8UKQ - chains B and J of the 13 polymer chains in the assembly; structure by X-ray diffraction, 3.50 A resolution.

[Chain B]
Molecule: DNA-directed RNA polymerase II subunit RPB2
From: Saccharomyces cerevisiae S288C
Notes: EC 2.7.7.6
UniProt: P08518 (RPB2_YEAST); residues 1-1224 here = UniProt positions 1-1224
Amino-acid sequence (1224 residues; row label = number of the first residue in the row):
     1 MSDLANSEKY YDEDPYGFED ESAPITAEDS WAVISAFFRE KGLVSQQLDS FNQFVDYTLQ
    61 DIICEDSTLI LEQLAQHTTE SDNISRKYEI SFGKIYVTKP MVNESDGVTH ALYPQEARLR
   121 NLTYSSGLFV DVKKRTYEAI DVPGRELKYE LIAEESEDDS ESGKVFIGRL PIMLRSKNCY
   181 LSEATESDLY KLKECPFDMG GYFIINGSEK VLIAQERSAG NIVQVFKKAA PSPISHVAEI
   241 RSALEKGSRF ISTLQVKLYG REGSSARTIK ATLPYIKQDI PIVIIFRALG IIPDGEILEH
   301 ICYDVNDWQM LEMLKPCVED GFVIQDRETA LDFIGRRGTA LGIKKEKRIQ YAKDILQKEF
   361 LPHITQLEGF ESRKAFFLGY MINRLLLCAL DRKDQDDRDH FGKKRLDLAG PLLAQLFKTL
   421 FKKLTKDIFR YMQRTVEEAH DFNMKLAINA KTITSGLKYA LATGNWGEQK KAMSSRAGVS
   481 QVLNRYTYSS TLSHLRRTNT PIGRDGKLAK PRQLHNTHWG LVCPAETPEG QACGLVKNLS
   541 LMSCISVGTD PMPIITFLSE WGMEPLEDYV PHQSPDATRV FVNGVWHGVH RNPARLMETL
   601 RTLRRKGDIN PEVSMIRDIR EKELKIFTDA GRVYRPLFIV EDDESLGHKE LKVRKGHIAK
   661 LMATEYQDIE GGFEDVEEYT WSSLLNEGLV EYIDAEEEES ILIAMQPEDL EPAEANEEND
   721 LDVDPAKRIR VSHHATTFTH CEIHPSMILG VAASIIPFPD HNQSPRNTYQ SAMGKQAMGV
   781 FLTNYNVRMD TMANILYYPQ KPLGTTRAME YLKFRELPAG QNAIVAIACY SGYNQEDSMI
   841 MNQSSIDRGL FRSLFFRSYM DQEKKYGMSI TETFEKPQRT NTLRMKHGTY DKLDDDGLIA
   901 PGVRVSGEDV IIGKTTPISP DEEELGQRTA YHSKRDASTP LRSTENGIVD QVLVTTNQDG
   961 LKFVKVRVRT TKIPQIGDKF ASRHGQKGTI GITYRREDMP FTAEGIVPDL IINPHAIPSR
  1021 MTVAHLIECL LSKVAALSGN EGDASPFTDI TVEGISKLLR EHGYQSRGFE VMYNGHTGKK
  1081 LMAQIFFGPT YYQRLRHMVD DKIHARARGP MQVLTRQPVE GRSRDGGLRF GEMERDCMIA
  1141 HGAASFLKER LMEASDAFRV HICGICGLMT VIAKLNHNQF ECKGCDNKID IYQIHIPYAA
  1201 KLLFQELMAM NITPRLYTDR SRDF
Disordered / not traced: 1-19, 76-85, 139-161, 338-344, 439-445, 503-508, 669-675, 715-720, 920-929, 1222-1224
Ion coordination: Zn2+: Cys1163, Cys1166, Cys1182, Cys1185

[Chain J]
Molecule: DNA-directed RNA polymerases I, II, and III subunit RPABC5
From: Saccharomyces cerevisiae S288C
UniProt: P22139 (RPAB5_YEAST); numbering as in UniProt (aligned over 1-70)
Amino-acid sequence (70 residues; each row starts with the number of its first residue):
     1 MIVPVRCFSC GKVVGDKWES YLNLLQEDEL DEGTALSRLG LKRYCCRRMI LTHVDLIEKF
    61 LRYNPLEKRD
Disordered / not traced: 66-70
Ion coordination: Zn2+: Cys7, Cys10, Cys45, Cys46
Curated features (UniProtKB/Swiss-Prot):
  - binding site (Zn(2+)): Cys7, Cys10, Cys45, Cys46
  - cross-link: Lys59 (Glycyl lysine isopeptide (Lys-Gly) (interchain with G-Cter in ubiquitin))

[Interface between chain B and chain J]
Pairs across the interface (70):
  Glu186(B) with Arg62(J), salt bridge
  Tyr190(B) with Lys59(J); Arg62(J); Tyr63(J)
  Lys193(B) with Pro65(J)
  Cys195(B) with Tyr63(J)
  Pro196(B) with Tyr63(J)
  Val780(B) with Leu56(J), hydrophobic
  Thr783(B) with Lys59(J); Phe60(J); Tyr63(J), hydrogen bond
  Asn784(B) with Tyr63(J), hydrogen bond (backbone-side chain)
  Tyr785(B) with Met1(J), hydrogen bond; Phe60(J), hydrophobic
  Tyr797(B) with Met1(J), hydrogen bond (backbone-backbone)
  Tyr798(B) with Met1(J); Ile2(J); Val3(J); Pro4(J), hydrophobic; Phe8(J), hydrophobic
  Pro799(B) with Met1(J); His53(J); Val54(J)
  Gln800(B) with Arg48(J); Met49(J), hydrogen bond; Thr52(J), hydrogen bond
  Lys801(B) with Leu51(J), hydrogen bond (side chain-backbone); Thr52(J), hydrogen bond (backbone-backbone)
  Leu803(B) with Thr52(J)
  Arg815(B) with Val54(J)
  Leu817(B) with Leu56(J), hydrophobic
  Gln821(B) with Phe8(J)
  Asn822(B) with Arg48(J), hydrogen bond (backbone-side chain); Thr52(J)
  Ala823(B) with Arg48(J)
  Ile824(B) with Ser9(J); Tyr44(J), hydrophobic; Arg48(J)
  Ser845(B) with Phe8(J), hydrogen bond (side chain-backbone); Ser9(J)
  Arg848(B) with Cys7(J), hydrogen bond (side chain-backbone); Phe8(J), hydrogen bond (side chain-backbone); Cys10(J), hydrogen bond (side chain-backbone); Gly11(J)
  Gly849(B) with Phe8(J)
  Leu850(B) with Phe8(J)
  Arg996(B) with Ser9(J); Cys10(J)
  Glu1004(B) with Tyr44(J)
  Ile1006(B) with Arg43(J); Tyr44(J), hydrophobic; Cys45(J), hydrophobic
  Val1007(B) with Ser9(J)
  Asp1009(B) with Phe8(J); Ser9(J), hydrogen bond; Arg48(J), salt bridge
  Ala1036(B) with Tyr44(J), hydrophobic; Arg47(J), hydrogen bond (backbone-side chain)
  Leu1037(B) with Tyr44(J), hydrophobic; Arg47(J), hydrogen bond (backbone-side chain)
  Ser1038(B) with Asp31(J); Gly33(J)
  Gly1039(B) with Asp31(J); Glu32(J); Gly33(J); Leu51(J)
  Asn1040(B) with Asp31(J)
  Tyr1064(B) with Tyr44(J)
  Glu1070(B) with Tyr44(J), hydrogen bond
  Phe1087(B) with Tyr44(J)
Interface residues without a listed pair, chain B (48 interface residues in all): Ser187, Glu194, Val787, Leu796, Glu816, Pro818, Asn842, Ser844, Leu854, Lys1033
Interface residues without a listed pair, chain J (29 interface residues in all): Arg6

[In short]
48 residues of chain B face 29 of chain J across their interface, with 17 hydrogen bonds and 2 salt bridges.
Polar contacts include Glu186(B)-Arg62(J), Asp1009(B)-Arg48(J) and Thr783(B)-Tyr63(J). Cys1163(B), Cys1166(B),
Cys1182(B) and Cys1185(B) coordinate Zn2+. UniProt lists 4 Zn2+-binding residues on chain J.
Here chain B is DNA-directed RNA polymerase II subunit RPB2 and chain J is DNA-directed RNA polymerases I, II,
and III subunit RPABC5, both from Saccharomyces cerevisiae S288C. Entry 8UKQ (RNA polymerase II elongation
complex with Fapy-dG lesion in apo state) was determined by X-ray diffraction, deposited together with 8UKR,
8UKS, 8UKT and 8UKU.
